Entry 3WTQ (X-ray diffraction, 2.10 A resolution); this record covers chains A and C.

[Chain A]
Protein: Vitamin D3 receptor
Source organism: Rattus norvegicus
Notes: fragment: Ligand binding domain
UniProt: P13053 (VDR_RAT); residue numbers follow UniProt; this construct covers 116-159, 207-423
Chain sequence (271 residues; numbered 106 to 423; 47 numbers in that range are skipped by the numbering (no residue carries them; nothing is unmodelled there); the number before each row is that of its first residue):
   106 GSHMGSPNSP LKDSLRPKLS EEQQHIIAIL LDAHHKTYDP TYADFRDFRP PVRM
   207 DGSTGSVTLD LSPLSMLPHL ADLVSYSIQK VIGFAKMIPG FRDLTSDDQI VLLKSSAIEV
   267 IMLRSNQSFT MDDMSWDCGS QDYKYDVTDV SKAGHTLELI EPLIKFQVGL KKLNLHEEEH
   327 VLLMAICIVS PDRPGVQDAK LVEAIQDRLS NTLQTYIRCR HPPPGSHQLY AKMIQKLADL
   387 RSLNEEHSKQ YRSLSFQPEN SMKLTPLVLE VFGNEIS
Not modelled in the structure: 106-122, 207-217, 421-423
Sequence notes: expression tag (106-115)
Swiss-Prot annotation at these positions:
  - region: Lys242 to Lys260 (Interaction with coactivator LXXLL motif)
  - motif: Pro412 to Asn420 (9aaTAD)
  - binding site (calcitriol): Tyr143, Ser233, Arg270, Ser274, His301, His393
Small-molecule neighbours: YS9 ((1R,3R,7E,17beta)-17-[(2R,3S)-3-butyl-6-hydroxy-6-methylheptan-2-yl]-2-methylidene-9,10-secoestra-5,7-diene-1,3-diol): Tyr143, Tyr147, Phe150, Leu223, Leu226, Leu229, Val230, Ser233, Ile264, Ile267, Met268, Arg270, Ser271, Ser274, Trp282, Cys284, Tyr291, Val296, Ala299, His301, Leu305, Leu309, His393, Tyr397, Leu400, Val414, Phe418

[Chain C]
Protein: Mediator of RNA polymerase II transcription subunit 1
Notes: fragment: DRIP205 NR2 BOX peptide
UniProt: Q15648 (MED1_HUMAN); residues 625-637 here correspond to UniProt positions 640-652 (UniProt number = residue number + 15)
Chain sequence (13 residues; row label = number of the first residue in the row):
   625 KNHPMLMNLL KDN
Not modelled in the structure: 636-637
Swiss-Prot annotation at these positions:
  - motif: Leu630 to Leu634 (LXXLL motif 2)

[Chain A / chain C interface]
Residue-residue contacts (21; chain A residue first):
  Ile238(A) - Leu630(C)  hydrophobic
  Ile238(A) - Leu633(C)  hydrophobic
  Ile238(A) - Leu634(C)  hydrophobic
  Lys242(A) - Leu633(C)  hydrogen bond (side chain-backbone)
  Lys242(A) - Leu634(C)  hydrogen bond (side chain-backbone)
  Ser252(A) - Met631(C)
  Gln255(A) - Leu634(C)
  Ile256(A) - His627(C)
  Ile256(A) - Met631(C)  hydrophobic
  Ile256(A) - Leu634(C)  hydrophobic
  Leu259(A) - Leu630(C)  hydrophobic
  Leu259(A) - Leu634(C)  hydrophobic
  Lys260(A) - His627(C)
  Pro412(A) - Met629(C)  hydrophobic
  Leu413(A) - Met629(C)
  Leu413(A) - Leu633(C)  hydrophobic
  Glu416(A) - His627(C)
  Glu416(A) - Pro628(C)
  Glu416(A) - Met629(C)  hydrogen bond (side chain-backbone)
  Glu416(A) - Leu630(C)  hydrogen bond (side chain-backbone)
  Val417(A) - Leu630(C)  hydrophobic
Other interface residues (no listed pair), chain A (14 interface residues in all): Gln235, Phe247, Asp253
Other interface residues (no listed pair), chain C (10 interface residues in all): Lys625, Asn626, Lys635

[In short]
The interface between chain A and chain C involves 14 residues on one side and 10 on the other; the contacts
include 4 hydrogen bonds. Polar pairs include Lys242(A)-Leu633(C), Lys242(A)-Leu634(C) and
Glu416(A)-Met629(C). Bound to chain A: compound YS9.
Chain A is Vitamin D3 receptor (Rattus norvegicus) and chain C is Mediator of RNA polymerase II transcription
subunit 1; the structure, Crystal structure of VDR-LBD complexed with
22S-butyl-2-methylidene-19-nor-1a,25-dihydroxyvitamin D3, was determined by X-ray diffraction.
